8EUJ - chains H and I of the 10 polymer chains in the assembly; structure by electron microscopy, 3.36 A resolution.

Chain H:
Name: Histone H2B 1.1
UniProtKB: A0A1B8Y854 (A0A1B8Y854_XENTR); residues 2-123 here correspond to UniProt positions 5-126 (UniProt number = residue number + 3)
Amino-acid sequence (123 residues; row label = number of the first residue in the row):
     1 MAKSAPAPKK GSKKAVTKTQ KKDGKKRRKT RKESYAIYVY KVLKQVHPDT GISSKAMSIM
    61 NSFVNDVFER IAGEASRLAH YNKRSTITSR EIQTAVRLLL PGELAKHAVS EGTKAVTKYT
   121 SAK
Unresolved in the structure: 1-28
Construct notes: initiating methionine (1)

Chain I:
Molecule: 227-nt DNA strand
Sequence (227 nucleotides; numbered -73 to 153; the number before each row is that of its first residue; numbers below 1 keep their minus sign (DC-73 is residue -73)):
   -73 CTGGAGAATC CCGGTGCCGA GGCCGCTCAA TTGGTCGTAG ACAGCTCTAG CACCGCTTAA
   -13 ACGCACGTAC GCGCTGTCCC CCGCGTTTTA ACCGCCAAGG GGATTACTCC CTAGTCTCCA
    47 GGCACGTGTC AGATATATAC ATCCTGTGCA TGTATTGAAC AGCGACCTTG CCGGTGCCAG
   107 TCGGATAGTG TTCCGAGCTC CCACTCTAGA GGATCCCCGG GTACCGA
Unresolved in the structure: -73, 73-153

Interface between chain H and chain I:
Residue-residue contacts (12; chain H residue first):
  Thr30(H) with DT30(I), hydrogen bond to the phosphate
  Tyr40(H) with DG-53(I), hydrogen bond to the phosphate
  Gly51(H) with DG-53(I), phosphate contact
  Ile52(H) with DA-54(I), sugar contact; DG-53(I), phosphate contact
  Ser53(H) with DA-54(I), hydrogen bond to the phosphate
  Ser54(H) with DA-54(I), hydrogen bond to the phosphate
  Arg84(H) with DG-34(I), phosphate contact
  Ser85(H) with DA-35(I), phosphate contact; DG-34(I), hydrogen bond to the phosphate
  Thr86(H) with DA-35(I), hydrogen bond to the phosphate; DG-34(I), hydrogen bond to the phosphate
Interface residues without a listed pair, chain H (10 interface residues in all): Lys83
Interface residues without a listed pair, chain I (6 interface residues in all): DG-52

Overview:
Chain H and chain I form an interface of 10 and 6 residues respectively; the contacts include 7 hydrogen
bonds. Among the polar pairs are Thr30(H)-DT30(I), Tyr40(H)-DG-53(I) and Ser53(H)-DA-54(I).
Chain H is Histone H2B 1.1 and chain I is a 227-nt DNA strand; the structure, Class2 of the INO80-Nucleosome
complex, was determined by electron microscopy (same publication as 8ETS, 8ETT, 8ETU, 8ETV, 8ETW, 8EU9, 8EUE
and 8EUF).
